Entry 5H9D (X-ray diffraction, 2.68 A resolution); this record covers chains A and C of the 3 polymer chains in the assembly.

[Chain A]
Protein: Farnesyl pyrophosphate synthetase
Organism: Staphylococcus aureus
Notes: EC 2.5.1.1, 2.5.1.30
Reference sequence: A0A0D6HKK2 (A0A0D6HKK2_STAAU); residue numbers follow UniProt; this construct covers 1-319
Chain sequence (319 residues; row label = number of the first residue in the row):
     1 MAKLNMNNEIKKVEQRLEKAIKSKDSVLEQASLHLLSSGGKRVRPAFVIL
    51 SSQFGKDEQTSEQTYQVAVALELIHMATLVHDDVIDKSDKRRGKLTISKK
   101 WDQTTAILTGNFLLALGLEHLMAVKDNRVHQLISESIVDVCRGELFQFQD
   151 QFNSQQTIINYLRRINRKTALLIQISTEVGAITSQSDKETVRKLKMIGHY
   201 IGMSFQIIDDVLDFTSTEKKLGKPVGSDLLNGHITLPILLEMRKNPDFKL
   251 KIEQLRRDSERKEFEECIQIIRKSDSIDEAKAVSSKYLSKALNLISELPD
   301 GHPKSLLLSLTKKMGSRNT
Unresolved in the structure: 1

[Chain C]
Protein: Heptaprenyl diphosphate synthase (HEPPP synthase) subunit 1 family protein
Organism: Staphylococcus aureus
Reference sequence: W8TTD5 (W8TTD5_STAAU); residues 1-190 here = UniProt positions 1-190
Chain sequence (190 residues; each row starts with the number of its first residue):
     1 METTVSKLERQIEERLKGVSEYESININHRLGKLLDSYDIPDVAKVACLT
    51 IDTSMRHLDDITYNHLSKHSILIGDLISAHFYTLLAEINDLSFQNEISKA
   101 IVEINELKSSLHHQALNDYEISQAIVKIETLFPYITLSHFGINIDESEIY
   151 NYLFEDMSDYYPSYFKKYNQSEVKHYLHDIQKSYLKSRGN
Unresolved in the structure: 1-2

[How chain A and chain C interact]
Contacting residue pairs (70):
  S23(A) - E106(C)  hydrogen bond
  K24(A) - E103(C)  salt bridge
  K24(A) - E106(C)  hydrogen bond (backbone-side chain)
  D25(A) - E106(C)
  D25(A) - S109(C)  hydrogen bond
  D25(A) - S110(C)  hydrogen bond
  V27(A) - H113(C)
  L28(A) - N105(C)
  L28(A) - E106(C)
  L28(A) - S109(C)
  H81(A) - I71(C)
  H81(A) - D75(C)  salt bridge
  V84(A) - K68(C)
  V84(A) - I71(C)  hydrophobic
  I85(A) - K68(C)
  I85(A) - I71(C)  hydrophobic
  I85(A) - L72(C)  hydrophobic
  K87(A) - K68(C)
  D102(A) - H112(C)  salt bridge
  Q103(A) - K68(C)
  T104(A) - T62(C)
  T104(A) - H112(C)  hydrogen bond
  T104(A) - Q170(C)  hydrogen bond
  T105(A) - H113(C)  hydrogen bond
  I107(A) - L58(C)  hydrophobic
  I107(A) - T62(C)
  L108(A) - N105(C)
  L108(A) - K108(C)
  L108(A) - S109(C)
  N111(A) - M55(C)
  N111(A) - L58(C)
  N111(A) - N105(C)  hydrogen bond
  A115(A) - S98(C)
  A115(A) - I101(C)  hydrophobic
  A115(A) - V102(C)  hydrophobic
  L118(A) - Y82(C)  hydrophobic
  L118(A) - Q94(C)
  E119(A) - S98(C)
  E119(A) - K99(C)
  E119(A) - V102(C)
  L121(A) - Y82(C)
  M122(A) - L91(C)  hydrophobic
  M122(A) - Q94(C)
  M122(A) - N95(C)  hydrogen bond
  V124(A) - L91(C)
  N127(A) - A86(C)  hydrogen bond (side chain-backbone)
  N127(A) - N89(C)  hydrogen bond
  H130(A) - Y82(C)  hydrogen bond
  Q131(A) - A86(C)
  S134(A) - Y82(C)
  S134(A) - T83(C)
  S134(A) - A86(C)
  E135(A) - R15(C)  salt bridge
  E135(A) - T83(C)
  I137(A) - A79(C)  hydrophobic
  V138(A) - R15(C)
  V138(A) - L76(C)  hydrophobic
  V138(A) - T83(C)
  R142(A) - R15(C)  hydrogen bond (side chain-backbone)
  R142(A) - K17(C)
  E144(A) - L72(C)
  L145(A) - H69(C)
  L145(A) - L72(C)  hydrophobic
  L145(A) - I73(C)  hydrophobic
  F146(A) - G18(C)
  F146(A) - V19(C)
  F148(A) - H69(C)
  Q149(A) - G18(C)  hydrogen bond (side chain-backbone)
  Q149(A) - V19(C)
  Q149(A) - S20(C)  hydrogen bond (side chain-backbone)
Other interface residues (no listed pair), chain A (41 interface residues in all): W101, F112, L114, L116, I133, C141
Other interface residues (no listed pair), chain C (41 interface residues in all): E14, L16, I61, S78, L85

[In short]
Chain A and chain C each contribute 41 residues to their interface, with 15 hydrogen bonds and 4 salt bridges.
Polar pairs include K24(A)-E103(C), H81(A)-D75(C) and D102(A)-H112(C).
Chain A is Farnesyl pyrophosphate synthetase and chain C is Heptaprenyl diphosphate synthase (HEPPP synthase)
subunit 1 family protein, both from Staphylococcus aureus; the structure, Crystal structure of Heptaprenyl
Diphosphate Synthase from Staphylococcus aureus, was determined by X-ray diffraction.
